Entry 8ATO (electron microscopy, 3.00 A resolution); this record covers chains A and B of the 4 polymer chains in the assembly.

# Chain A (and B)
Molecule: Baculoviral IAP repeat-containing protein 6
Source organism: Homo sapiens
Notes: EC 2.3.2.27; chain B of this document is another copy of the same molecule, construct and numbering; everything in this record applies to it too
Reference sequence: Q9NR09 (BIRC6_HUMAN); residue numbers follow UniProt; this construct covers 1-4857
Sequence (4859 residues; numbered -1 to 4857; the number before each row is that of its first residue; numbers below 1 keep their minus sign (Gly-1 is residue -1)):
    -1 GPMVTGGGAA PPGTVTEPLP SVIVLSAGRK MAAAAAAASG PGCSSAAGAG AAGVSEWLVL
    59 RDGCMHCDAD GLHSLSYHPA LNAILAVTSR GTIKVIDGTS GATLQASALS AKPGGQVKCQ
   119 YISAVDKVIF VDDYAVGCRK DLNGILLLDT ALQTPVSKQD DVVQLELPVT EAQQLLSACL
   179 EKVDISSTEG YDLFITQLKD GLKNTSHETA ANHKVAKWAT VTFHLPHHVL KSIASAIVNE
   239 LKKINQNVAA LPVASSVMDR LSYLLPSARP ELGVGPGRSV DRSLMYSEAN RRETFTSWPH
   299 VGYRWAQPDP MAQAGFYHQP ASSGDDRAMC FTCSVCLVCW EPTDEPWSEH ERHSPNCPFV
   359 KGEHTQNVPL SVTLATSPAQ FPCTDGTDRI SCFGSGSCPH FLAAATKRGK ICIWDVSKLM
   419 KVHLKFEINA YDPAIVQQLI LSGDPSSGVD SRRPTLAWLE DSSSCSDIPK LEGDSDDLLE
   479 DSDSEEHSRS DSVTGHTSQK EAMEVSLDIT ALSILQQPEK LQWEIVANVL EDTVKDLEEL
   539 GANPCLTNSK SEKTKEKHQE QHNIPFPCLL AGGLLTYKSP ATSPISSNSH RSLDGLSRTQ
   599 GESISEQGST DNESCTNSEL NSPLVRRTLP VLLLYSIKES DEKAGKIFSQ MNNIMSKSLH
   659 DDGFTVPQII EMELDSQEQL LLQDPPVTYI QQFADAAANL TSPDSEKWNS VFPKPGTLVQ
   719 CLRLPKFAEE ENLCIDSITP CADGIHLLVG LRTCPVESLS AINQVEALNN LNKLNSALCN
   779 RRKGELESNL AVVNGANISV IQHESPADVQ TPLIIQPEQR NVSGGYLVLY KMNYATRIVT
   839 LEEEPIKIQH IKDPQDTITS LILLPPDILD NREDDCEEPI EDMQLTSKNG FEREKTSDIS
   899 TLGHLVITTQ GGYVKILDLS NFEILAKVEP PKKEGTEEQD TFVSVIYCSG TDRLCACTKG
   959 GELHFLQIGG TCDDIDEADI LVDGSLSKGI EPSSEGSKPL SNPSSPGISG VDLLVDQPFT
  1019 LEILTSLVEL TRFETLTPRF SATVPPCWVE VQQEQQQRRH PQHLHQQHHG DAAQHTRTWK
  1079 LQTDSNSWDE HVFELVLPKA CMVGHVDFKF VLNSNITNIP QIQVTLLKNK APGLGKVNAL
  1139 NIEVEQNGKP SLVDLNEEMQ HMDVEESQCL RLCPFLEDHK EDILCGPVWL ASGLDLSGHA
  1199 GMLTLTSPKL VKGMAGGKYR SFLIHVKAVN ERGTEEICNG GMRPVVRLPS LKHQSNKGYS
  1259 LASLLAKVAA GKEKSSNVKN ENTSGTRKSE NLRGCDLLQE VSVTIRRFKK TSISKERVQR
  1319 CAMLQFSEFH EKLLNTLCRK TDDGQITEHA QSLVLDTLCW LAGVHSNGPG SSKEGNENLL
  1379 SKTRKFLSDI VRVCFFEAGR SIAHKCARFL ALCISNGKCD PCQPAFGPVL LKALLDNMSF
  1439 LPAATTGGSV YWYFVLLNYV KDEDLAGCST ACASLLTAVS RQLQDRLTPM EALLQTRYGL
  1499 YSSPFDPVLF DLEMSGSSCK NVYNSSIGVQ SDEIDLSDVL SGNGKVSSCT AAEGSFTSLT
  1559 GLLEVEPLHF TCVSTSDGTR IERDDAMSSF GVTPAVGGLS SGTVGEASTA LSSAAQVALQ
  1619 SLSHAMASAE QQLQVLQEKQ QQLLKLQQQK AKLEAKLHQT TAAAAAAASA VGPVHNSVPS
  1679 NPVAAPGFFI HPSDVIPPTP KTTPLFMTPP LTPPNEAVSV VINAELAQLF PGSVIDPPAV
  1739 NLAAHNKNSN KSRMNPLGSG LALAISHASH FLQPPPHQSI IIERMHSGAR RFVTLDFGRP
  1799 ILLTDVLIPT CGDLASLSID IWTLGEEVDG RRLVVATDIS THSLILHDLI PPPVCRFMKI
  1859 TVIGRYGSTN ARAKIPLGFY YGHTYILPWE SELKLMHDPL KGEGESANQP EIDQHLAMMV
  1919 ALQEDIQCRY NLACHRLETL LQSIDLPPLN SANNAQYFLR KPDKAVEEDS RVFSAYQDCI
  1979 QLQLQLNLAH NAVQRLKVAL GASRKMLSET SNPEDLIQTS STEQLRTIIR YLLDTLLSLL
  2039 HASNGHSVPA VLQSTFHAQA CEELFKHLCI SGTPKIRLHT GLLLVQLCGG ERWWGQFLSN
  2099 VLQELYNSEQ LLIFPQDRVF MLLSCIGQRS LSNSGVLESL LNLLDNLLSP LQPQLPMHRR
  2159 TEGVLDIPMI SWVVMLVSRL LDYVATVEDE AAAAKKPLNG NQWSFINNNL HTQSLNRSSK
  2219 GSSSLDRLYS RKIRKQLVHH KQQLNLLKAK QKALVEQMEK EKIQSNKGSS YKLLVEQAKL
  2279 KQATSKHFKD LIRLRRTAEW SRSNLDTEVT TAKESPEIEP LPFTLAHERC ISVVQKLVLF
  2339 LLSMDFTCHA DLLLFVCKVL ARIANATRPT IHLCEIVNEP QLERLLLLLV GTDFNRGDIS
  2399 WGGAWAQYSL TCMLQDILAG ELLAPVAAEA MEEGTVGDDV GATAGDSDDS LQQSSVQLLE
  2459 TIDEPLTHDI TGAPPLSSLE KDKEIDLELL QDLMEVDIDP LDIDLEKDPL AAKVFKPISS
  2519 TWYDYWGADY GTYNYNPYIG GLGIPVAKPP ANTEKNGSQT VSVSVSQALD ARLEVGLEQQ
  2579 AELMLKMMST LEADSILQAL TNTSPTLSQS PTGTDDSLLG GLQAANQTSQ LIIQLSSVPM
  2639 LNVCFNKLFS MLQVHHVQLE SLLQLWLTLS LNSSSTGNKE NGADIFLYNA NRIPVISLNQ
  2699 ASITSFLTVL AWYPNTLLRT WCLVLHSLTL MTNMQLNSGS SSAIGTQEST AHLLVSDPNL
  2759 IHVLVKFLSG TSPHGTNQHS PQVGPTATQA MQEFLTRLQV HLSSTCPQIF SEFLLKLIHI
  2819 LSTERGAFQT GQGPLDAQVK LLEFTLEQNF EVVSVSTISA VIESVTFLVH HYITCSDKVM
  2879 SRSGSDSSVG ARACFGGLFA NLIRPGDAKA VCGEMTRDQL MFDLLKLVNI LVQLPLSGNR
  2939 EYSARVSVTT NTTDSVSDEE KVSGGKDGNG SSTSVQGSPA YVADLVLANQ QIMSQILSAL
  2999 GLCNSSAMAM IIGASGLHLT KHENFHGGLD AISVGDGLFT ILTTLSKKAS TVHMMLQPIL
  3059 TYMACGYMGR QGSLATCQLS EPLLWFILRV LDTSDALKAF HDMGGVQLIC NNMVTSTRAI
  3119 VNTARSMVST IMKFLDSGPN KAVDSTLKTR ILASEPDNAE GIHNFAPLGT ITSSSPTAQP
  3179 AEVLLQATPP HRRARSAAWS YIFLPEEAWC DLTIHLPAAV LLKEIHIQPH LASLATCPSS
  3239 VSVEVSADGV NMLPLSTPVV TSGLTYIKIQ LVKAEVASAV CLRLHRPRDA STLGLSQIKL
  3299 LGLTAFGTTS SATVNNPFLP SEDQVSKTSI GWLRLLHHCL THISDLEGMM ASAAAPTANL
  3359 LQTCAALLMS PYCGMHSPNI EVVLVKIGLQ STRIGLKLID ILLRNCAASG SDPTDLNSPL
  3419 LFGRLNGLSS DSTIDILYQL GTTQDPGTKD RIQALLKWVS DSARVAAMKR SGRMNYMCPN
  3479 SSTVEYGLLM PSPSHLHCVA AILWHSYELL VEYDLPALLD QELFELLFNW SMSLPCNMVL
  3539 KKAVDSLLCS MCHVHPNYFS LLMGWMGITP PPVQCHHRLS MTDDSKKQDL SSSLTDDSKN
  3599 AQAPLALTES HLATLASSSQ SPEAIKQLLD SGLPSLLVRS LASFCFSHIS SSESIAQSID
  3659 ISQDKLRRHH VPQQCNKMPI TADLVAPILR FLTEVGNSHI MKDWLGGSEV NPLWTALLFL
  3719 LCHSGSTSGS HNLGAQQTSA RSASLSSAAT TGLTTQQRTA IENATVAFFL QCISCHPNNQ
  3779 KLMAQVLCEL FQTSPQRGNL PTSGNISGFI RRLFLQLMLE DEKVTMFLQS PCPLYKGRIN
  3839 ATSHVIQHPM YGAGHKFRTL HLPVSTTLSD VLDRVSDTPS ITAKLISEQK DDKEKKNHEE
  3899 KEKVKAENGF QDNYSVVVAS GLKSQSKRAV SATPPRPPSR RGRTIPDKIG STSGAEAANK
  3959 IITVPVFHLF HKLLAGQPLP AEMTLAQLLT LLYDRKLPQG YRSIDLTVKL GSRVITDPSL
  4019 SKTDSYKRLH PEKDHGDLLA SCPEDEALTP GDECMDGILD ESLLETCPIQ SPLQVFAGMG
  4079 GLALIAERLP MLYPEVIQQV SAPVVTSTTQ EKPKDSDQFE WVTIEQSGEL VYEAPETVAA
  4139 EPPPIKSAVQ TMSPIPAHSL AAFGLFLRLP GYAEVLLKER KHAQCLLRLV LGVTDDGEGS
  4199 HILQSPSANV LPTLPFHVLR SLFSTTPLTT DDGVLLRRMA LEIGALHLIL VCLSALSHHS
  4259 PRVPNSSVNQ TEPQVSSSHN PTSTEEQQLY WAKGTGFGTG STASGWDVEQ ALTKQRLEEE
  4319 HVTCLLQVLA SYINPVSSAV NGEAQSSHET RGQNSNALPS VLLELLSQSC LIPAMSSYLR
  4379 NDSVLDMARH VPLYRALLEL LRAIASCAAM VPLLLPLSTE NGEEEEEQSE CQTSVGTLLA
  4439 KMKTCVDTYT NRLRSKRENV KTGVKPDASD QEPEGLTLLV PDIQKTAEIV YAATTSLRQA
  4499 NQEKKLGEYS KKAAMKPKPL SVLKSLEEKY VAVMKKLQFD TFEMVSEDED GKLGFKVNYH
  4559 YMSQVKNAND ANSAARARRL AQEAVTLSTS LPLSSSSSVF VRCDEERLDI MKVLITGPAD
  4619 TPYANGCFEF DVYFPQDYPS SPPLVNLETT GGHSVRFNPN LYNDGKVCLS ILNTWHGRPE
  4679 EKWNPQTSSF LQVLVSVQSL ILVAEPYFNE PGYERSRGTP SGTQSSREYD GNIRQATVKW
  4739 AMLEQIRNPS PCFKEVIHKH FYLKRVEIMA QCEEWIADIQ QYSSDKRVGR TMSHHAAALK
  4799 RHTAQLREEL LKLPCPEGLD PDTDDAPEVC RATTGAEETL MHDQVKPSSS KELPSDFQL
Disordered / not traced: -1 to 54, 442-499, 516-560, 580-620, 640-710, 754-820, 875-898, 966-1005, 1130-1170, 1227-1289, 1531-1769, 1887-1907, 2042-2045, 2152-2159, 2185-2320, 2421-2576, 2601-2628, 2672-2683, 2737-2743, 2895-2913, 2945-2975, 3010-3027, 3136-3157, 3312-3320, 3468-3481, 3568-3602, 3646-3674, 3722-3749, 3795-3802, 3879-3961, 4010-4059, 4088-4152, 4261-4304, 4335-4353, 4415-4430, 4452-4477, 4503-4857 (chain B: -1 to 54, 442-499, 516-560, 580-620, 640-710, 754-820, 875-898, 966-1005, 1130-1170, 1228-1289, 1533-1769, 1887-1907, 2042-2045, 2152-2159, 2185-2320, 2421-2562, 2605-2628, 2672-2683, 2737-2743, 2895-2913, 2945-2974, 3010-3027, 3135-3157, 3312-3320, 3468-3481, 3568-3602, 3646-3674, 3722-3749, 3795-3802, 3879-3961, 4010-4059, 4088-4152, 4261-4304, 4335-4353, 4415-4430, 4452-4477, 4503-4857)
Construct notes: expression tag (-1 to 0)
Curated features (UniProtKB/Swiss-Prot):
  - region: His3189 to Arg3193 (HRRAR loop)
  - active site: Cys4666 (Glycyl thioester intermediate)
  - binding site (Zn(2+)): Cys328, Cys331, His348, Cys355
  - modified residue: Ser473 (Phosphoserine), Ser480 (Phosphoserine), Ser482 (Phosphoserine), Ser581 (Phosphoserine), Ser590 (Phosphoserine), Thr1710 (Phosphothreonine), Ser2222 (Phosphoserine), Ser2955 (Phosphoserine), Thr3931 (Phosphothreonine), Ser4023 (Phosphoserine)
From the paper describing this entry:
  - mutagenesis - D342A, H351D: decreased binding to activated caspases-3, -7 and -9
  - mutagenesis - D342A: decreased catalytic activity on caspases-3 and -9
  - mutagenesis - D342A, H351D: abolished binding to SMAC peptide
  - mutagenesis - D342A: abolished binding to monomeric SMAC
  - mutagenesis - D342A/H3189D/R3190D/R3191D/R3193D: decreased binding to dimeric SMAC
  - mutagenesis - C4666A: abolished catalytic activity

# How chain A and chain B interact
Pairs across the interface - 353 pairs, chain A then chain B:
  Asp1923(A) with Arg3809(B), salt bridge
  Cys1926(A) with Gly3806(B), hydrogen bond (side chain-backbone); Arg3809(B), hydrogen bond; Arg3810(B)
  Asn1929(A) with Glu3760(B), hydrogen bond; Arg3810(B)
  Leu1930(A) with Gln3814(B)
  His1933(A) with Asn3761(B); Arg3810(B); Gln3814(B)
  Arg1934(A) with Gly4195(B)
  Asp1943(A) with Ser3841(B), hydrogen bond
  Pro1945(A) with Ala3839(B), hydrophobic; Thr3840(B)
  Leu1947(A) with Met3125(B); Thr3128(B)
  Asn1948(A) with Met3125(B); Leu3426(B)
  Ser1949(A) with Leu3426(B)
  Ala1950(A) with Pro3369(B)
  Asn1951(A) with Ser3368(B); Pro3369(B); Asn3838(B)
  Asn1952(A) with Ala3839(B); Thr3840(B), hydrogen bond (side chain-backbone)
  Ala1953(A) with Ser3124(B); Met3125(B)
  Gln1954(A) with Ala3122(B); Arg3123(B), hydrogen bond (side chain-backbone)
  Tyr1955(A) with Ala3839(B), hydrophobic
  Phe1956(A) with Thr3128(B); Lys3131(B), hydrogen bond (backbone-side chain); Phe3132(B), hydrophobic
  Leu1957(A) with Arg3123(B); Thr3128(B); Lys3131(B)
  Ser2106(A) with Leu3423(B); Tyr3484(B), hydrogen bond (backbone-side chain)
  Glu2107(A) with Tyr3484(B); Met3488(B)
  Leu2109(A) with Met3536(B), hydrophobic
  Asp2115(A) with Ile3129(B); Phe3132(B); Leu3133(B), hydrogen bond (side chain-backbone)
  Phe2118(A) with Leu3133(B), hydrophobic
  Met2119(A) with Leu3133(B), hydrophobic
  Leu2149(A) with Phe3420(B), hydrophobic
  Val2162(A) with Asn3424(B)
  Pro2166(A) with Met3125(B), hydrophobic
  Ser2169(A) with Met3125(B), hydrogen bond
  Trp2170(A) with Ile3129(B), hydrophobic
  Met2173(A) with Val3126(B), hydrophobic; Ile3129(B), hydrophobic
  Arg2177(A) with Leu3133(B)
  Leu2340(A) with Arg3116(B)
  Ser2341(A) with Leu3418(B)
  Met2342(A) with Arg3116(B), hydrogen bond (backbone-side chain); Val3119(B)
  Asp2343(A) with Thr3115(B); Arg3116(B); Ile3118(B); Val3119(B); Asn3120(B); Leu3418(B); Leu3419(B), hydrogen bond (side chain-backbone)
  Phe2344(A) with Thr3115(B), hydrogen bond (backbone-backbone); Ile3118(B), hydrogen bond (backbone-backbone); Asn3120(B); Thr3326(B); Leu3365(B), hydrophobic
  Thr2345(A) with Ala3364(B); Leu3419(B); Phe3420(B); Gly3421(B), hydrogen bond (side chain-backbone)
  Cys2346(A) with Val3119(B); Asn3120(B), hydrogen bond (backbone-backbone)
  His2347(A) with Asn3120(B); Ala3122(B), hydrogen bond (side chain-backbone); Ser3124(B)
  Ala2348(A) with Asn3120(B), hydrogen bond (backbone-backbone)
  Asp2349(A) with Ala3122(B); Arg3123(B); Ser3124(B), hydrogen bond (side chain-backbone); Val3126(B); Ser3127(B), hydrogen bond
  Leu2350(A) with Val3126(B)
  Phe2353(A) with Val3126(B), hydrophobic; Met3130(B), hydrophobic; Phe3304(B), hydrophobic
  Pro2378(A) with Leu3414(B)
  Arg2382(A) with Leu3072(B); Leu3414(B), hydrogen bond (side chain-backbone); Asn3415(B), hydrogen bond
  Thr2390(A) with Arg3068(B), hydrogen bond
  Asp2391(A) with Arg3068(B), salt bridge
  Phe2392(A) with Leu3072(B), hydrophobic; Ala3117(B)
  Arg2394(A) with Thr3074(B), hydrogen bond (side chain-backbone); Gln3076(B)
  Asp2396(A) with Arg2890(B), salt bridge; Lys3271(B), hydrogen bond (backbone-side chain)
  Ser2398(A) with Lys3271(B), hydrogen bond
  Trp2399(A) with Ala3117(B), hydrogen bond (side chain-backbone); Val3119(B), hydrophobic
  Ala2402(A) with Leu3219(B), hydrophobic; Val3274(B), hydrophobic
  Trp2403(A) with Ala3217(B); Val3218(B), hydrophobic; Leu3219(B); Val3274(B), hydrophobic; Leu3301(B); Thr3302(B); Ala3303(B)
  Tyr2406(A) with Ala3217(B), hydrophobic; Ala3245(B), hydrogen bond (side chain-backbone); Val3274(B), hydrophobic
  Val2652(A) with Arg3068(B)
  His2653(A) with Tyr3065(B); Arg3068(B), hydrogen bond (backbone-side chain)
  His2654(A) with Arg3068(B), hydrogen bond; Gln3069(B)
  Glu2658(A) with Lys2876(B), salt bridge
  Phe2684(A) with Val3248(B); Asn3249(B)
  Leu2685(A) with Asn3249(B)
  Tyr2686(A) with Asn3249(B); Leu3251(B)
  Asn2713(A) with His2869(B), hydrogen bond; Cys2873(B)
  Leu2715(A) with Asp2875(B); Lys2876(B)
  Leu2716(A) with Ser3254(B); Thr3255(B)
  Arg2717(A) with Lys2876(B); Leu3251(B); Pro3252(B); Leu3253(B)
  Cys2720(A) with Pro3252(B), hydrophobic
  Leu2721(A) with Leu3251(B), hydrophobic
  Ser2770(A) with Thr3255(B)
  Pro2771(A) with Cys2873(B)
  His2772(A) with Tyr2870(B); Arg2915(B), hydrogen bond (backbone-side chain)
  Gly2773(A) with Tyr2870(B)
  Thr2774(A) with Thr2914(B); Asp2916(B)
  Asn2775(A) with Val2877(B), hydrogen bond (side chain-backbone); Ser2879(B)
  Gln2776(A) with Val3258(B), hydrogen bond (backbone-backbone)
  His2777(A) with Asp2875(B), salt bridge; Ser3254(B); Thr3255(B), hydrogen bond; Pro3256(B); Val3258(B)
  Ser2778(A) with Pro3256(B), hydrogen bond (backbone-backbone); Val3258(B)
  Gln2780(A) with Thr3255(B)
  Pro2783(A) with Trp3207(B), hydrophobic; Arg3281(B)
  Thr2784(A) with Glu3242(B), hydrogen bond; Pro3252(B)
  Thr2828(A) with His2772(B)
  Gly2829(A) with His2772(B)
  Gln2830(A) with Gln2830(B), hydrogen bond
  His2869(A) with Pro2712(B); Asn2713(B)
  Tyr2870(A) with Gly2773(B); Thr2774(B)
  Cys2873(A) with Asn2713(B); Pro2771(B)
  Asp2875(A) with Asn2775(B); His2777(B), salt bridge
  Lys2876(A) with Asp2396(B), salt bridge
  Val2877(A) with Asn2775(B)
  Met2878(A) with Asn2775(B)
  Ser2879(A) with Asn2775(B)
  Arg2880(A) with Asn2775(B)
  Ser2881(A) with Arg3286(B), hydrogen bond (side chain-backbone)
  Gly2882(A) with Asp3287(B)
  Ser2883(A) with Arg3286(B); Asp3287(B)
  Arg2890(A) with Asp2396(B), salt bridge
  Thr2914(A) with Thr2774(B)
  Arg2915(A) with His2772(B), hydrogen bond; Gly2773(B)
  Asp2916(A) with Thr2774(B), hydrogen bond
  Tyr3065(A) with Thr2390(B)
  Arg3068(A) with Thr2390(B); Asp2391(B), salt bridge; His2654(B), hydrogen bond
  Gln3069(A) with His2654(B)
  Leu3072(A) with Arg2382(B); Phe2392(B), hydrophobic
  Ala3073(A) with Asp2391(B)
  Thr3074(A) with Arg2394(B)
  Gln3076(A) with Arg2394(B), hydrogen bond
  Thr3115(A) with Asp2343(B); Phe2344(B), hydrogen bond (backbone-backbone)
  Arg3116(A) with Leu2340(B), hydrogen bond (side chain-backbone); Met2342(B), hydrogen bond (side chain-backbone); Asp2343(B); Arg2382(B)
  Ala3117(A) with Phe2392(B); Trp2399(B), hydrogen bond (backbone-side chain)
  Ile3118(A) with Asp2343(B); Phe2344(B), hydrogen bond (backbone-backbone); Trp2399(B)
  Val3119(A) with Met2342(B), hydrophobic; Asp2343(B); Cys2346(B); Trp2399(B); Gly2400(B)
  Asn3120(A) with Asp2343(B); Phe2344(B); Cys2346(B), hydrogen bond (backbone-backbone); His2347(B); Ala2348(B), hydrogen bond (backbone-backbone)
  Ala3122(A) with His2347(B), hydrogen bond (backbone-side chain)
  Arg3123(A) with Gln1954(B), hydrogen bond (backbone-side chain); Leu1957(B); Asp2349(B)
  Ser3124(A) with Ala1953(B); His2347(B); Asp2349(B), hydrogen bond (backbone-side chain)
  Met3125(A) with Leu1947(B); Asn1948(B); Ala1953(B); Pro2166(B), hydrophobic; Ser2169(B), hydrogen bond
  Val3126(A) with Ser2169(B); Met2173(B), hydrophobic; Asp2349(B); Leu2350(B)
  Ser3127(A) with Asp2349(B), hydrogen bond
  Thr3128(A) with Ala1953(B), hydrogen bond (side chain-backbone); Phe1956(B); Leu1957(B)
  Ile3129(A) with Trp2170(B), hydrophobic; Met2173(B), hydrophobic
  Met3130(A) with Met2173(B), hydrophobic; Phe2353(B), hydrophobic
  Lys3131(A) with Phe1956(B); Leu1957(B)
  Phe3132(A) with Asp2115(B)
  Leu3133(A) with Met2119(B), hydrophobic
  Trp3207(A) with Pro2783(B), hydrophobic
  Ala3217(A) with Trp2403(B)
  Leu3219(A) with Ala2402(B), hydrophobic; Trp2403(B)
  Ala3230(A) with Ala3230(B)
  Leu3232(A) with Leu3232(B), hydrophobic; Ala3233(B), hydrophobic
  Ala3233(A) with Thr3263(B)
  Glu3242(A) with Thr2784(B), hydrogen bond
  Ala3245(A) with Tyr2406(B)
  Val3248(A) with Leu2685(B)
  Asn3249(A) with Phe2684(B); Leu2685(B); Tyr2686(B), hydrogen bond (side chain-backbone)
  Leu3251(A) with Arg2717(B); Cys2720(B), hydrophobic; Leu2721(B), hydrophobic
  Pro3252(A) with Arg2717(B); Cys2720(B), hydrophobic; Thr2784(B)
  Leu3253(A) with Arg2717(B)
  Ser3254(A) with Leu2716(B); His2777(B)
  Thr3255(A) with Leu2716(B); Ser2770(B); His2777(B), hydrogen bond (backbone-side chain); Gln2780(B)
  Pro3256(A) with His2777(B); Ser2778(B), hydrogen bond (backbone-backbone)
  Val3257(A) with His2777(B)
  Val3258(A) with Gln2776(B), hydrogen bond (backbone-backbone); His2777(B); Ser2778(B); Arg3286(B), hydrogen bond (backbone-side chain)
  Thr3259(A) with Arg3286(B)
  Ser3260(A) with Ser3260(B); Arg3286(B)
  Leu3262(A) with Arg3286(B); Asp3287(B)
  Thr3263(A) with Ala3233(B); Asp3287(B), hydrogen bond
  Tyr3264(A) with Asp3287(B)
  Val3270(A) with Asp2396(B)
  Lys3271(A) with Asp2396(B), hydrogen bond (side chain-backbone); Ser2398(B)
  Val3274(A) with Ala2402(B), hydrophobic; Tyr2406(B), hydrophobic
  Arg3286(A) with Ser2881(B); Val3258(B), hydrogen bond (side chain-backbone); Ser3260(B), hydrogen bond (side chain-backbone); Leu3262(B)
  Asp3287(A) with Gly2882(B); Ser2883(B), hydrogen bond (backbone-side chain); Gly3261(B); Leu3262(B); Thr3263(B), hydrogen bond (side chain-backbone); Tyr3264(B)
  Leu3301(A) with Trp2403(B)
  Thr3302(A) with Trp2403(B)
  Ala3303(A) with Trp2403(B)
  Phe3304(A) with Asp2349(B); Leu2352(B), hydrophobic; Phe2353(B), hydrophobic
  Ser3309(A) with Arg1958(B)
  Ser3324(A) with Arg2394(B)
  Thr3326(A) with Phe2344(B)
  Ala3364(A) with Thr2345(B)
  Leu3365(A) with Phe2344(B), hydrophobic
  Met3367(A) with Asn1951(B), hydrogen bond (backbone-side chain)
  Ser3368(A) with Phe2344(B)
  Pro3369(A) with Ala1950(B), hydrophobic; Asn1951(B)
  Pro3411(A) with Leu2149(B)
  Leu3414(A) with Pro2378(B); Arg2382(B), hydrogen bond (backbone-side chain)
  Asn3415(A) with Arg2382(B), hydrogen bond
  Leu3418(A) with Ser2341(B); Asp2343(B)
  Leu3419(A) with Asp2343(B), hydrogen bond (backbone-side chain); Thr2345(B)
  Phe3420(A) with Thr2345(B), hydrogen bond (backbone-side chain)
  Gly3421(A) with Ile2165(B); Thr2345(B), hydrogen bond (backbone-side chain)
  Leu3423(A) with Asn1948(B); Ser2106(B); Pro2166(B), hydrophobic
  Asn3424(A) with Val2162(B)
  Leu3426(A) with Asn1948(B); Ser1949(B)
  Tyr3484(A) with Ser2106(B), hydrogen bond (side chain-backbone); Glu2107(B)
  Leu3487(A) with Glu2107(B)
  Met3488(A) with Glu2107(B)
  Glu3760(A) with Asn1929(B)
  Gly3806(A) with Cys1926(B)
  Arg3809(A) with Asp1923(B), salt bridge; Cys1926(B)
  Gln3814(A) with Leu1930(B); His1933(B)
  Ile3837(A) with Lys1962(B)
  Asn3838(A) with Asn1951(B)
  Ala3839(A) with Pro1945(B), hydrophobic; Asn1952(B)
  Thr3840(A) with Pro1946(B); Asn1952(B), hydrogen bond (backbone-side chain)
  Ser3841(A) with Asp1943(B), hydrogen bond
  His3842(A) with Asp1943(B)
  Val4191(A) with Leu1930(B), hydrophobic
Other interface residues (no listed pair), chain A (220 interface residues in all): Glu1922, Gln1925, Leu2163, Ile2165, Leu2352, Ile2397, Gly2400, Gln2662, Pro2712, His2724, Val2781, Gly2782, Arg2823, Ser2874, Met3066, Thr3121, Val3218, Gly3261, Ala3272, Glu3273, Arg3281, Lys3325, Cys3371, Thr3757, Asn3761, Arg3810, Leu3813, Gly3835, Leu4189, Asp4193, Gly4197
Other interface residues (no listed pair), chain B (218 interface residues in all): Arg1934, Glu1936, Tyr1955, Pro1960, Leu2109, Phe2118, Leu2163, Asp2164, Gln2379, Ile2397, Val2652, His2653, Gln2662, Leu2715, His2724, Val2781, Gly2782, Arg2823, Thr2828, Met2878, Met3066, Ala3073, Cys3075, Thr3121, Val3243, Met3250, Val3257, Thr3259, Ala3272, Glu3273, Lys3325, Met3367, Cys3371, Arg3422, Leu3487, Thr3757, Leu3813, His3842, Arg4186, Glu4196

# Summary
220 residues of chain A and 218 residues of chain B are in contact; the contacts include 77 hydrogen bonds and
10 salt bridges. Polar contacts include Asp1923(A)-Arg3809(B), Asp2391(A)-Arg3068(B) and
Asp2396(A)-Arg2890(B). From the paper: D342A and H351D of chain A reduce binding to activated caspases-3, -7
and -9; D342A and H351D of chain A abolish binding to SMAC peptide.
Both chains are Baculoviral IAP repeat-containing protein 6 (Homo sapiens). Entry 8ATO (Structure of the giant
inhibitor of apoptosis, BIRC6 bound to the regulator SMAC) was determined by electron microscopy (same
publication as 8ATM).
